Entry 6BZO (electron microscopy, 3.38 A resolution); this record covers chains F and J of the 9 polymer chains in the assembly.

# Chain F
Name: RNA polymerase sigma factor SigA
Organism: Mycobacterium tuberculosis
Reference sequence: A0A045HD00 (A0A045HD00_MYCTX); residue numbers follow UniProt; this construct covers 1-528
Amino-acid sequence (531 residues; row label = number of the first residue in the row; numbers below 1 keep their minus sign (Gly-2 is residue -2)):
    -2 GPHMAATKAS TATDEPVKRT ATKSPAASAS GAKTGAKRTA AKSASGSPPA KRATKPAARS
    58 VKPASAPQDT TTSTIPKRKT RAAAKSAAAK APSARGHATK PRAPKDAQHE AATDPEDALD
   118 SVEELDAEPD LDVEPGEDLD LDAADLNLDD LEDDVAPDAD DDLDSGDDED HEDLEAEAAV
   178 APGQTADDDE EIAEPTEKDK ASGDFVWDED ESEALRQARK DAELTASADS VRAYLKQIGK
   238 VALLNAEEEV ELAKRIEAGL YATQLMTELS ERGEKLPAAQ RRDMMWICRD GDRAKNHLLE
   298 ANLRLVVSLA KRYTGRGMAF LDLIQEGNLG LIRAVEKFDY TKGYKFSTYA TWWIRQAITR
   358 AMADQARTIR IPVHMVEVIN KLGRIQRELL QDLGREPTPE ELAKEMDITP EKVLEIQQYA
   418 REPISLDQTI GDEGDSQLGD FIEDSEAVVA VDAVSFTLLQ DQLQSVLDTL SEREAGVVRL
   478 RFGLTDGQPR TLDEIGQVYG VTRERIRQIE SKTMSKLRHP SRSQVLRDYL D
Not modelled in the structure: -2 to 201, 528
Construct notes: expression tag (-2 to 0)
Small-molecule neighbours: Fidaxomicin (FI8): Leu423, Asp424, Gln434, Val445
Reported in the primary citation:
  - binding site for Fidaxomicin: Asp424, Val445

# Chain J
Name: RNA polymerase-binding protein RbpA
Organism: Mycobacterium tuberculosis
Reference sequence: A0A045IP01 (A0A045IP01_MYCTX); numbering as in UniProt (aligned over 1-111)
Amino-acid sequence (111 residues; each row starts with the number of its first residue):
     1 MADRVLRGSR LGAVSYETDR NHDLAPRQIA RYRTDNGEEF EVPFADDAEI PGTWLCRNGM
    61 EGTLIEGDLP EPKKVKPPRT HWDMLLERRS IEELEELLKE RLELIRSRRR G
Not modelled in the structure: 1, 109-111
Reported in the primary citation:
  - binding site for Fidaxomicin: Glu17
  - conformationally variable residues (order/disorder transition): Met1 to Ala25

# Interface between chain F and chain J
Contacting residue pairs (47; chain F residue first):
  Glu248(F) with Arg101(J), salt bridge
  Lys251(F) with Leu97(J)
  Arg252(F) with Arg101(J)
  Glu254(F) with Leu85(J); Arg88(J), salt bridge; Leu94(J)
  Leu257(F) with His81(J); Trp82(J); Leu85(J), hydrophobic
  Tyr258(F) with Trp82(J), hydrophobic; Leu94(J), hydrophobic; Glu95(J), hydrogen bond; Leu98(J), hydrophobic
  Gln261(F) with Trp82(J)
  Asp280(F) with Leu102(J); Ile105(J)
  Trp283(F) with Ile105(J), hydrophobic
  Glu333(F) with His81(J), hydrogen bond (backbone-side chain); Met84(J)
  Lys334(F) with Met84(J); Glu87(J), salt bridge
  Phe335(F) with Arg88(J), hydrogen bond (backbone-side chain)
  Asp336(F) with Arg88(J); Arg89(J), salt bridge
  Tyr337(F) with Leu97(J)
  Thr338(F) with Arg89(J)
  Ile427(F) with Ala2(J); Asp3(J)
  Phe438(F) with Asp3(J); Arg4(J); Val5(J); Leu6(J), hydrogen bond (backbone-backbone)
  Ile439(F) with Leu6(J), hydrophobic
  Glu440(F) with Val5(J); Leu6(J); Arg7(J); Gly8(J), hydrogen bond (backbone-backbone)
  Ser442(F) with Arg7(J); Gly8(J), hydrogen bond (side chain-backbone); Ser9(J)
  Ala444(F) with Tyr16(J)
  Val445(F) with Val14(J), hydrophobic; Tyr16(J), hydrophobic
  Val446(F) with Tyr16(J)
  Ala450(F) with Tyr16(J), hydrophobic
  Phe453(F) with Tyr16(J)
  Gln457(F) with Thr18(J)
Also at the interface, not in a pair above, chain F (34 interface residues in all): Ile253, Ala255, Leu262, Val332, Leu435, Asp441, Asp449, Thr482
Also at the interface, not in a pair above, chain J (29 interface residues in all): Glu17, Asp23, Arg79, Ile91
Interface features reported in the paper:
  - interface residues, chain J: Ala2(J)

# In short
Chain F and chain J form an interface of 34 and 29 residues respectively, with 6 hydrogen bonds and 4 salt
bridges. Polar pairs include Glu248(F)-Arg101(J), Glu254(F)-Arg88(J) and Lys334(F)-Glu87(J). Ligands of chain
F: Fidaxomicin. From the paper: a binding site for Fidaxomicin at Asp424(F), Val445(F) and Glu17(J); the
interface residue Ala2(J).
Here chain F is RNA polymerase sigma factor SigA and chain J is RNA polymerase-binding protein RbpA, both from
Mycobacterium tuberculosis. Entry 6BZO (Mtb RNAP Holo/RbpA/Fidaxomicin/upstream fork DNA) was determined by
electron microscopy (same publication as 6C04, 6C05 and 6C06).
